PDB entry 8JGF | electron microscopy, 2.70 A resolution | chains A and E of the 6 polymer chains in the assembly

== Chain A ==
Protein: Guanine nucleotide-binding protein Gq
Source organism: Homo sapiens
Sequence (361 residues; row label = number of the first residue in the row):
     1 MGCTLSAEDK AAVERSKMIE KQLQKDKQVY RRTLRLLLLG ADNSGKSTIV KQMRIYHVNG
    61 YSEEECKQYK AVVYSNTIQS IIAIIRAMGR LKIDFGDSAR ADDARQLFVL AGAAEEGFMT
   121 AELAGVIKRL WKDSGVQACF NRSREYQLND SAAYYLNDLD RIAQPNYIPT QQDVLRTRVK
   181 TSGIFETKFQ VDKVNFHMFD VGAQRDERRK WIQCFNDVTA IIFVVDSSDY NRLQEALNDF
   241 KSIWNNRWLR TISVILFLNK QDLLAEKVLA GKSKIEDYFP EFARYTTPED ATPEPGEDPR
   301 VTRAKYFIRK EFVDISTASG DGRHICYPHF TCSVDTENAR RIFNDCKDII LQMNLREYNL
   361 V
Unresolved in the structure: 1-3, 55-180

== Chain E ==
Protein: Single-Chain Fragment Variable 16
Source organism: Homo sapiens
Sequence (285 residues; row label = number of the first residue in the row; numbers below 1 keep their minus sign (Met-37 is residue -37)):
   -37 MLLVNQSHQG FNKEHTSKMV SAIVLYVLLA AAAHSAFAVQ LVESGGGLVQ PGGSRKLSCS
    23 ASGFAFSSFG MHWVRQAPEK GLEWVAYISS GSGTIYYADT VKGRFTISRD DPKNTLFLQM
    83 TSLRSEDTAM YYCVRSIYYY GSSPFDFWGQ GTTLTVSAGG GGSGGGGSGG GGSADIVMTQ
   143 ATSSVPVTPG ESVSISCRSS KSLLHSNGNT YLYWFLQRPG QSPQLLIYRM SNLASGVPDR
   203 FSGSGSGTAF TLTISRLEAE DVGVYYCMQH LEYPLTFGAG TKLEL
Unresolved in the structure: -37 to 0, 120-134
Disulfides: Cys21-Cys95

== How chain A and chain E interact ==
Contacting residue pairs - 22 pairs, chain A then chain E:
  Thr4(A) with His167(E)
  Leu5(A) with His167(E)
  Ser6(A) with His167(E), hydrogen bond (backbone-side chain); Tyr173(E)
  Ala7(A) with His232(E); Leu233(E), hydrogen bond (backbone-backbone)
  Glu8(A) with Tyr173(E)
  Asp9(A) with Asn169(E), hydrogen bond; Tyr173(E), hydrogen bond
  Ala11(A) with Tyr100(E), hydrophobic
  Ala12(A) with Tyr100(E); Tyr101(E), hydrophobic
  Glu14(A) with Ser51(E); Ser52(E); Gly55(E); Thr56(E), hydrogen bond
  Arg15(A) with Ser30(E); Ile99(E); Tyr100(E); Tyr101(E)
  Met18(A) with Ser52(E); Gly53(E)
Interface residues without a listed pair, chain E (16 interface residues in all): Tyr49, Ser168

== Summary ==
11 residues of chain A and 16 residues of chain E are in contact, with 5 hydrogen bonds. Among the polar pairs
are Ser6(A)-His167(E), Asp9(A)-Asn169(E) and Asp9(A)-Tyr173(E).
Here chain A is Guanine nucleotide-binding protein Gq and chain E is Single-Chain Fragment Variable 16, both
from Homo sapiens. Entry 8JGF (CryoEM structure of Gq-coupled MRGPRX1 with peptide agonist BAM8-22) was
determined by electron microscopy (same publication as 8JGB and 8JGG).
